Entry 3BM2 (X-ray diffraction, 2.10 A resolution); this record covers chains A and B.

== Chain A (and B) ==
Protein: Protein ydjA
Source organism: Escherichia coli
Notes: EC 1.5.1.34; chain B of this document is another copy of the same molecule, construct and numbering; everything in this record applies to it too
Reference sequence: P0ACY1 (YDJA_ECOLI); numbering as in UniProt (aligned over 1-183)
Sequence (185 residues; row label = number of the first residue in the row):
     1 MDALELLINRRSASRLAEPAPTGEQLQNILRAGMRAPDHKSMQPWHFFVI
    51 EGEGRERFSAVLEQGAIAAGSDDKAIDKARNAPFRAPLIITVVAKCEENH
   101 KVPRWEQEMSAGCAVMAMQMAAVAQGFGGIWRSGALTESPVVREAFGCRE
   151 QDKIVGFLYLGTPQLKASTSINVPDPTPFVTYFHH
Disordered / not traced: 37-42, 97-105, 166-169, 185 (chain B: 39-44, 96-101, 166-172)
Differences from the reference sequence: expression tag (184-185)
Modified / non-standard residues: Mse1, Mse34, Mse109, Mse116, Mse118, Mse120 (selenomethionine; parent Met); Mse42 (selenomethionine)
Curated features (UniProtKB/Swiss-Prot):
  - binding site (FMN): Arg10 to Ser12, Arg35, His39, Trp131 to Ser133
  - binding site (NAD(+)): Ala121 to Gly126

== Chain A / chain B interface ==
Contacting residue pairs - 112 pairs, chain A then chain B:
  Mse1(A) with Asp2(B), hydrogen bond (backbone-side chain); Ala3(B), hydrogen bond (backbone-backbone)
  Asp2(A) with Mse1(B)
  Ala3(A) with Mse1(B), hydrogen bond (backbone-backbone); Ala3(B); Leu6(B), hydrophobic
  Leu4(A) with Asn28(B); Ala121(B); Gln125(B)
  Leu6(A) with Ala3(B), hydrophobic
  Leu7(A) with Ala117(B); Mse120(B); Ala121(B)
  Ile8(A) with Asn28(B); Arg35(B), hydrogen bond (backbone-side chain)
  Asn9(A) with Arg35(B)
  Arg10(A) with Arg35(B); Pro37(B)
  Arg11(A) with Arg35(B)
  Gln27(A) with Pro176(B); Thr177(B)
  Leu30(A) with Pro176(B), hydrophobic; Val180(B), hydrophobic
  Arg31(A) with Pro174(B)
  Mse34(A) with Asp175(B); Pro176(B); Phe179(B), hydrophobic
  Arg35(A) with Leu7(B); Ile8(B), hydrogen bond (side chain-backbone); Arg10(B); Pro174(B)
  Ala36(A) with Arg10(B); Mse116(B)
  Pro44(A) with Phe179(B), hydrophobic
  Trp45(A) with Phe179(B)
  His46(A) with Phe179(B); Thr181(B), hydrogen bond
  Phe47(A) with Phe179(B), hydrogen bond (backbone-backbone); Val180(B); Thr181(B), hydrogen bond (backbone-backbone)
  Phe48(A) with Thr181(B)
  Val49(A) with Val180(B), hydrophobic; Thr181(B), hydrogen bond (backbone-backbone); Tyr182(B), hydrophobic; Phe183(B), hydrogen bond (backbone-backbone)
  Ile50(A) with Phe183(B), hydrophobic
  Glu53(A) with His185(B)
  Gly54(A) with Phe183(B); His185(B)
  Arg57(A) with Phe183(B); His185(B)
  Phe58(A) with Phe183(B)
  Gln107(A) with Glu108(B)
  Glu108(A) with Trp105(B); Glu108(B); Mse109(B)
  Mse109(A) with Glu108(B); Ala111(B), hydrophobic; Gly112(B); Val115(B), hydrophobic; Trp131(B); Val155(B), hydrophobic
  Ala111(A) with Mse109(B), hydrophobic
  Gly112(A) with Mse109(B); Gly112(B); Cys113(B), hydrogen bond (backbone-backbone)
  Cys113(A) with Gly112(B), hydrogen bond (side chain-backbone); Mse116(B), hydrophobic
  Mse116(A) with Ala36(B), hydrophobic; Cys113(B), hydrophobic; Mse116(B), hydrophobic
  Mse120(A) with Mse120(B), hydrophobic
  Ala121(A) with Leu7(B), hydrophobic
  Ala124(A) with Ala3(B), hydrophobic; Leu4(B)
  Trp131(A) with Mse109(B)
  Ser133(A) with Trp105(B)
  Ala145(A) with Phe183(B)
  Phe146(A) with Phe183(B), hydrophobic
  Val155(A) with Mse109(B), hydrophobic
  Asn172(A) with Arg35(B), hydrogen bond
  Val173(A) with Arg31(B)
  Pro174(A) with Arg31(B), hydrogen bond (backbone-side chain); Mse34(B), hydrophobic; Arg35(B)
  Asp175(A) with Mse34(B)
  Pro176(A) with Gln27(B); Leu30(B), hydrophobic; Arg31(B); Mse34(B)
  Thr177(A) with Gln27(B)
  Phe179(A) with Trp45(B); His46(B); Phe47(B), hydrogen bond (backbone-backbone)
  Val180(A) with Leu30(B), hydrophobic; Phe47(B); Val49(B), hydrophobic
  Thr181(A) with His46(B), hydrogen bond; Phe47(B), hydrogen bond (backbone-backbone); Phe48(B); Val49(B), hydrogen bond (backbone-backbone)
  Tyr182(A) with Val49(B), hydrophobic; Glu51(B)
  Phe183(A) with Val49(B), hydrogen bond (backbone-backbone); Ile50(B), hydrophobic; Gly54(B); Arg57(B); Phe58(B); Ala145(B); Phe146(B), hydrophobic
  His184(A) with Gly54(B); Arg57(B)
Also at the interface, not in a pair above, chain A (59 interface residues in all): Glu51, Glu56, Val61, Ala117, Gln125
Also at the interface, not in a pair above, chain B (58 interface residues in all): Asn9, Ala32, Asp38, Ala124, Val173, His184

== Overview ==
59 residues of chain A and 58 residues of chain B are in contact; the contacts include 19 hydrogen bonds.
Among the polar pairs are Mse1(A)-Asp2(B), Ile8(A)-Arg35(B) and His46(A)-Thr181(B). From UniProt: 8
FMN-binding residues and 6 NAD+-binding residues on chain A.
Both chains are Protein ydjA (Escherichia coli). Entry 3BM2 (Crystal structure of a minimal nitroreductase
ydjA from Escherichia coli K12 with and without FMN cofactor) was determined by X-ray diffraction together
with 3BM1 from the same study.
